PDB entry 9FM7 | X-ray diffraction, 2.00 A resolution | chain A

== Chain A ==
Molecule: NAD(P)-dependent oxidoreductase
Organism: Rhodococcus erythropolis
UniProtKB: A0A3G9A570 (A0A3G9A570_9NOCA); residues 1-291 here = UniProt positions 1-291
Sequence (291 residues; numbered 1 to 291; the number before each row is that of its first residue):
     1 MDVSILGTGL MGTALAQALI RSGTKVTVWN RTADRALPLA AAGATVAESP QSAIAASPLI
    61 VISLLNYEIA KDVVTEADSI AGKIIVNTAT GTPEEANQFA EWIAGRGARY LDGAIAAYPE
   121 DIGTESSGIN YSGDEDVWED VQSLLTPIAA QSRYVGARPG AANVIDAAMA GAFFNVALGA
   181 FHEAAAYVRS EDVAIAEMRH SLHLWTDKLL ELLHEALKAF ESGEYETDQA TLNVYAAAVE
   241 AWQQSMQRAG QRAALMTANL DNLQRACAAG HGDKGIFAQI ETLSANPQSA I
Disordered / not traced: 287-291
Ligand contacts: 2'-monophosphoadenosine-5'-diphosphate (ATR): G7, T8, G9, L10, M11, N30, R31, T32, R35, S63, L64, L65, I69, V73
What the authors report for this chain:
  - catalytic residues: T90, D166, Y235 (proposed by the authors, not directly observed)
  - binding site for 2'-monophosphoadenosine-5'-diphosphate: I69
  - specificity-determining residues: R35, I69 (by similarity / conservation)

== Summary ==
Ligands of chain A: 2'-monophosphoadenosine-5'-diphosphate. The paper reports catalytic residues T90, D166 and
Y235; a binding site for 2'-monophosphoadenosine-5'-diphosphate at I69.
Chain A is NAD(P)-dependent oxidoreductase (Rhodococcus erythropolis); the structure, Imine Reductase from
Rhodococcus erythropolis, was determined by X-ray diffraction, deposited together with 9FM8.
